PDB entry 7M0C | X-ray diffraction, 2.65 A resolution | chains A and P of the 5 polymer chains in the assembly

== Chain A ==
Molecule: DNA polymerase lambda
Organism: Homo sapiens
Notes: EC 2.7.7.7, 4.2.99.-
Reference sequence: Q9UGP5 (DPOLL_HUMAN); residue numbers follow UniProt; this construct covers 234-575
Amino-acid sequence (346 residues; row label = number of the first residue in the row):
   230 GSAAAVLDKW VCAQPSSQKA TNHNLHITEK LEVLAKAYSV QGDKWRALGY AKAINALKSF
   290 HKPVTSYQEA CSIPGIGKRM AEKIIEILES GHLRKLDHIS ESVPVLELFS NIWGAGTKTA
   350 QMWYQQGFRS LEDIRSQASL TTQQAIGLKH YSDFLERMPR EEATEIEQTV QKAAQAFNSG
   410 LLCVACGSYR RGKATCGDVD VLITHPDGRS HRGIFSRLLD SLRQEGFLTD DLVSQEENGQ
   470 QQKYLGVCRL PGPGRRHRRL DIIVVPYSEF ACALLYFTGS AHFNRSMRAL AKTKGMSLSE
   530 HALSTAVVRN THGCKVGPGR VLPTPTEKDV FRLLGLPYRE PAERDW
Disordered / not traced: 230-235, 539-546
Construct notes: expression tag (230-233)
Metal / ion sites: Na+ site 1: Cys300, Ile302, Ile305 (shared with 1 residue of chain D); Na+ site 2: Ser339, Ile341, Ala344 (shared with DG5(P) of chain P); Mg2+ site 1: Asp427, Asp429, Asp490 (shared with DC6(P), DT7(P) of chain P); Mg2+ site 2: Asp427, Asp429 (together with pyrophosphate) (shared with DT7(P) of chain P)
Residues lining bound ligands: pyrophosphate (PPV): Arg386, Gly416, Ser417, Arg420, Cys425, Gly426, Asp427, Asp429

== Chain P ==
Molecule: 7-nt DNA strand
Sequence (7 nucleotides; each row starts with the number of its first residue):
     1 CAGTGCT
Metal / ion sites: Na+: DG5 (shared with Ser339(A), Ile341(A), Ala344(A) of chain A); Mg2+ site 1: DC6, DT7 (shared with Asp427(A), Asp429(A), Asp490(A) of chain A); Mg2+ site 2: DT7 (together with pyrophosphate) (shared with Asp427(A), Asp429(A) of chain A)

== Interface between chain A and chain P ==
Contacting residue pairs (29):
  Ile341(A) - DG5(P)  phosphate contact
  Trp342(A) - DG5(P)  hydrogen bond to the phosphate
  Trp342(A) - DC6(P)  hydrogen bond to the phosphate
  Gly343(A) - DT4(P)  phosphate contact
  Gly343(A) - DG5(P)  hydrogen bond to the phosphate
  Ala344(A) - DT4(P)  phosphate contact
  Ala344(A) - DG5(P)  hydrogen bond to the phosphate
  Gly345(A) - DT4(P)  hydrogen bond to the phosphate
  Gly345(A) - DG5(P)  phosphate contact
  Thr346(A) - DT4(P)  hydrogen bond to the phosphate
  Lys347(A) - DG3(P)  salt bridge to the phosphate
  Lys347(A) - DT4(P)  hydrogen bond to the phosphate
  Thr348(A) - DT4(P)  hydrogen bond to the phosphate
  Gly416(A) - DT7(P)  phosphate contact
  Arg420(A) - DT7(P)  phosphate contact
  Asp427(A) - DT7(P)  phosphate contact
  Asp429(A) - DC6(P)  phosphate contact
  Asp429(A) - DT7(P)  phosphate contact
  Lys472(A) - DG5(P)  base contact
  Arg488(A) - DC6(P)  salt bridge to the phosphate
  Asp490(A) - DC6(P)  phosphate contact
  Tyr505(A) - DC6(P)  hydrogen bond to the base
  Tyr505(A) - DT7(P)  sugar contact
  Phe506(A) - DT7(P)  phosphate contact
  Thr507(A) - DT7(P)  phosphate contact
  Gly508(A) - DT7(P)  hydrogen bond to the phosphate
  Ser509(A) - DT7(P)  sugar contact
  Ala510(A) - DT7(P)  base contact
  Asn513(A) - DT7(P)  hydrogen bond to the base
Interface residues without a listed pair, chain A (23 interface residues in all): Leu474

== In short ==
23 residues of chain A and 5 residues of chain P are in contact, with 11 hydrogen bonds and 2 salt bridges.
Polar pairs include Tyr505(A)-DC6(P), Asn513(A)-DT7(P) and Trp342(A)-DG5(P). Ligands of chain A:
pyrophosphate. Cys300(A), Ile302(A) and Ile305(A) form the Na+ site 1.
Here chain A is DNA polymerase lambda (Homo sapiens) and chain P is a 7-nt DNA strand. Entry 7M0C
(Post-catalytic nicked complex of DNA Polymerase Lambda with bound mismatched DSB substrate) was determined by
X-ray diffraction.
